Entry 4CGM (X-ray diffraction, 1.70 A resolution); this record covers chain A.

Chain A:
Molecule: Glycylpeptide N-tetradecanoyltransferase
Organism: Leishmania major
Notes: EC 2.3.1.97
Reference sequence: Q4Q5S8 (Q4Q5S8_LEIMA); residue numbers follow UniProt; this construct covers 11-421
Chain sequence (411 residues; row label = number of the first residue in the row):
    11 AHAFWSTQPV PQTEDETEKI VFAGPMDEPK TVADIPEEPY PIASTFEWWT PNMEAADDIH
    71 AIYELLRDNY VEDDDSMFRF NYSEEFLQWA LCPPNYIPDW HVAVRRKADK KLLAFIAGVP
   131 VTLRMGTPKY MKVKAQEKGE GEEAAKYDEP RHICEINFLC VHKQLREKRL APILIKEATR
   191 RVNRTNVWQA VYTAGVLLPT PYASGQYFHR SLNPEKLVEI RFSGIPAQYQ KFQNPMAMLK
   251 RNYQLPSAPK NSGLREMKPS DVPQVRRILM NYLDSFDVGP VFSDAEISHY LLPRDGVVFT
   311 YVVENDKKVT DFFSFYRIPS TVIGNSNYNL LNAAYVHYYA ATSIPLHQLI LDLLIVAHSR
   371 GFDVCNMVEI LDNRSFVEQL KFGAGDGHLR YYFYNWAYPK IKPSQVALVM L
Metal / ion sites: Mg2+: Leu175 (together with tetradecanoyl-coa)
Ligand contacts:
  - CWZ (N-[[3-[3-(6,7-dihydro-4H-[1,3]thiazolo[5,4-c]pyridin-5-ylmethyl)phenyl]phenyl]methyl]-2-pyridin-3-yl-ethanamine): Tyr80, Val81, Glu82, Asp83, Phe88, Arg89, Phe90, Tyr92, Thr203, Ala204, Gly205, Tyr217, Phe218, His219, Phe232, Ser330, Leu341, Tyr345, Asn376, Met377, Val378, Leu399, Leu421
  - tetradecanoyl-coa (MYA): Ala11, His12, Ala13, Phe14, Trp15, Asn79, Tyr80, Val81, Ile126, Ile166, Asn167, Phe168, Leu169, Cys170, Val171, Leu175, Arg176, Glu177, Lys178, Arg179, Leu180, Ala181, Pro182, Ile185, Thr189, Val192, Asn193, Val197, Trp198, Gln199, Ala200, Tyr202, Thr203, Ala204, Val206, Leu208, Tyr404
From the paper describing this entry:
  - conformationally variable residues (order/disorder transition, side-chain flip): Glu82 to Asp85, His219
  - binding site for CWZ: Phe90, Tyr217, Ser330, Tyr345
  - catalytic residues: Leu421 (citing earlier work)
  - specificity-determining residues: Tyr217 (proposed by the authors, not directly observed)

Summary:
Chain A binds compound CWZ and tetradecanoyl-coa. The paper reports the catalytic residue Leu421; a binding
site for CWZ at Phe90, Tyr217 and Ser330 among others.
Chain A is Glycylpeptide N-tetradecanoyltransferase (Leishmania major); the structure, Leishmania major
N-myristoyltransferase in complex with a biphenyl- derivative inhibitor, was determined by X-ray diffraction,
deposited together with 4CGL, 4CGN, 4CGO and 4CGP.
